Entry 1CKT (X-ray diffraction, 2.50 A resolution); this record covers chains C and A of the 3 polymer chains in the assembly.

== Chain C ==
Molecule: 16-nt DNA strand
Sequence (16 nucleotides; numbered 201 to 216; the number before each row is that of its first residue):
   201 GGAAGGTCCAGAGAGG

== Chain A ==
Protein: High mobility group 1 protein
Source organism: Rattus norvegicus
Notes: fragment: residues 8-78, domain a
Reference sequence: P63159 (HMG1_RAT); residues 7-77 here = UniProt positions 7-77
Amino-acid sequence (71 residues; numbered 7 to 77; the number before each row is that of its first residue):
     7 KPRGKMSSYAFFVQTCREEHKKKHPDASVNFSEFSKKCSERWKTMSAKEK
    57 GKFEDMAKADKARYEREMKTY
UniProt features mapped onto this chain:
  - modified residue (N6-acetyllysine): Lys7, Lys28, Lys29, Lys43
  - cross-link (Isoglutamyl lysine isopeptide (Lys-Gln)): Lys28 (interchain with Q-?), Lys43 (interchain with Q-?)

== Chain C / chain A interface ==
Contacting residue pairs (14; chain C residue first):
  DG206(C) - Gly10(A)  phosphate contact
  DG206(C) - Lys11(A)  sugar contact
  DT207(C) - Met12(A)  sugar contact
  DT207(C) - Ala16(A)  sugar contact
  DT207(C) - Val19(A)  base contact
  DT207(C) - Gln20(A)  phosphate contact
  DC208(C) - Val19(A)  sugar contact
  DC208(C) - Gln20(A)  phosphate contact
  DC208(C) - Arg23(A)  hydrogen bond to the phosphate
  DC208(C) - Phe37(A)  base contact
  DC208(C) - Phe40(A)  sugar contact
  DC209(C) - Arg23(A)  salt bridge to the phosphate
  DC209(C) - Val35(A)  sugar contact
  DC209(C) - Phe37(A)  base contact
Also at the interface, not in a pair above, chain A (11 interface residues in all): Tyr15

== Summary ==
4 residues of chain C and 11 residues of chain A are in contact; the contacts include 1 hydrogen bond and 1
salt bridge. Polar contacts include DC208(C)-Arg23(A) and DC209(C)-Arg23(A).
Here chain C is a 16-nt DNA strand and chain A is High mobility group 1 protein (Rattus norvegicus). Entry
1CKT (Crystal structure of HMG1 domain A bound to a cisplatin-modified DNA duplex) was determined by X-ray
diffraction.
